PDB entry 7PKJ | X-ray diffraction, 1.99 A resolution | chains A and D of the 4 polymer chains in the assembly

# Chain A (and D)
Molecule: Putative NADP-dependent glyceraldehyde-3-phosphate dehydrogenase
From: Streptococcus pyogenes M49 591
Notes: chain D of this document is another copy of the same molecule, construct and numbering; everything in this record applies to it too
UniProt: A0A7G1J7Q1 (A0A7G1J7Q1_STRPY); residue numbers follow UniProt; this construct covers 1-475
Sequence (496 residues; row label = number of the first residue in the row; numbers below 1 keep their minus sign (Ala-20 is residue -20)):
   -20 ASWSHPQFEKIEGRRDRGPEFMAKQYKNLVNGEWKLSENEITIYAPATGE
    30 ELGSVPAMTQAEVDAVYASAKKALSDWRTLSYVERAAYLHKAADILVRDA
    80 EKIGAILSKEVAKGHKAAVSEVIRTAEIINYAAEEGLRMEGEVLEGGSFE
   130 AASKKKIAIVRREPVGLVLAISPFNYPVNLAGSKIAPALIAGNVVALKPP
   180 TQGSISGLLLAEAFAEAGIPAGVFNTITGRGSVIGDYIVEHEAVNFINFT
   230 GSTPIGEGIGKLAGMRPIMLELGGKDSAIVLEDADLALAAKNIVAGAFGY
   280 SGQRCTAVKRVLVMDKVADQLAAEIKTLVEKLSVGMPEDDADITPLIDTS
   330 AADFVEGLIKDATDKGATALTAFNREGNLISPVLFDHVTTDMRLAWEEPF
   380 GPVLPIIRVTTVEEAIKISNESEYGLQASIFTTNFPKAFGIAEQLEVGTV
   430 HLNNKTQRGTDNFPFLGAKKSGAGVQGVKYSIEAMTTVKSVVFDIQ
Disordered / not traced: -20 to 1 (chain D: -20 to 0)
Construct notes: expression tag (-20 to 0); conflict Thr58 (Ala in A0A7G1J7Q1), Ala170 (Ser in A0A7G1J7Q1), Ala266 (Val in A0A7G1J7Q1)
What the authors report for this chain:
  - binding site for beta-mercaptoethanol: Cys284
  - catalytic residues: Glu250 (citing earlier work)
  - conformationally variable residues: Gly438 to Thr439
  - specificity-determining residues: Lys177, Thr180, Arg209 (proposed by the authors, not directly observed)

# Interface between chain A and chain D
Residue-residue contacts - 53 pairs, chain A then chain D:
  Thr58(A) with Lys133(D), hydrogen bond (backbone-side chain)
  Leu59(A) with Lys133(D)
  Ser60(A) with Gly126(D); Ala130(D); Lys133(D)
  Tyr61(A) with Gly126(D), hydrogen bond (backbone-backbone)
  Val62(A) with Gly126(D), hydrogen bond (backbone-backbone); Ser127(D); Phe128(D); Glu129(D); Ala130(D)
  Glu63(A) with Ala130(D)
  Leu116(A) with Ser127(D), hydrogen bond (backbone-side chain)
  Glu119(A) with Glu121(D); Val122(D); Leu123(D)
  Gly120(A) with Glu121(D); Val122(D), hydrogen bond (backbone-backbone)
  Glu121(A) with Glu119(D); Gly120(D); Val122(D)
  Val122(A) with Glu119(D); Gly120(D), hydrogen bond (backbone-backbone); Glu121(D); Val122(D), hydrophobic; Ile138(D), hydrophobic; Arg140(D)
  Leu123(A) with Glu119(D)
  Glu124(A) with Arg140(D), salt bridge
  Gly126(A) with Ser60(D); Tyr61(D), hydrogen bond (backbone-backbone); Val62(D), hydrogen bond (backbone-backbone)
  Ser127(A) with Val62(D); Leu116(D), hydrogen bond (side chain-backbone)
  Phe128(A) with Val62(D)
  Glu129(A) with Val62(D)
  Ala130(A) with Ser60(D); Val62(D); Glu63(D)
  Lys133(A) with Thr58(D), hydrogen bond (side chain-backbone); Ser60(D)
  Ile136(A) with Arg140(D)
  Ile138(A) with Val122(D), hydrophobic; Ile138(D), hydrophobic
  Arg140(A) with Val122(D); Glu124(D), salt bridge; Ile136(D); Ile474(D)
  Thr412(A) with Thr412(D)
  Phe414(A) with Phe414(D), hydrophobic; Pro415(D), hydrophobic
  Pro415(A) with Phe414(D), hydrophobic
  Ile474(A) with Arg140(D)
Other interface residues (no listed pair), chain A (29 interface residues in all): Arg117, Met118, Val139
Other interface residues (no listed pair), chain D (29 interface residues in all): Leu59, Arg117, Met118, Val139

# In short
Chain A and chain D each contribute 29 residues to their interface; the contacts include 10 hydrogen bonds and
2 salt bridges. Among the polar pairs are Glu124(A)-Arg140(D), Thr58(A)-Lys133(D) and Leu116(A)-Ser127(D).
From the paper: the catalytic residue Glu250(A); a binding site for beta-mercaptoethanol at Cys284(A).
Chain A and chain D are both Putative NADP-dependent glyceraldehyde-3-phosphate dehydrogenase (Streptococcus
pyogenes M49 591); the structure, Streptococcus pyogenes apo GapN, was determined by X-ray diffraction (same
publication as 7PKC).
